PDB entry 7A5S | electron microscopy, 3.90 A resolution | chains B and I of the 6 polymer chains in the assembly

# Chain B
Protein: Spike glycoprotein
Organism: Severe acute respiratory syndrome coronavirus 2
UniProtKB: P0DTC2 (SPIKE_SARS2); numbering as in UniProt (aligned over 1-1208)
Chain sequence (1287 residues; numbered -30 to 1256; the number before each row is that of its first residue; numbers below 1 keep their minus sign (Met-30 is residue -30)):
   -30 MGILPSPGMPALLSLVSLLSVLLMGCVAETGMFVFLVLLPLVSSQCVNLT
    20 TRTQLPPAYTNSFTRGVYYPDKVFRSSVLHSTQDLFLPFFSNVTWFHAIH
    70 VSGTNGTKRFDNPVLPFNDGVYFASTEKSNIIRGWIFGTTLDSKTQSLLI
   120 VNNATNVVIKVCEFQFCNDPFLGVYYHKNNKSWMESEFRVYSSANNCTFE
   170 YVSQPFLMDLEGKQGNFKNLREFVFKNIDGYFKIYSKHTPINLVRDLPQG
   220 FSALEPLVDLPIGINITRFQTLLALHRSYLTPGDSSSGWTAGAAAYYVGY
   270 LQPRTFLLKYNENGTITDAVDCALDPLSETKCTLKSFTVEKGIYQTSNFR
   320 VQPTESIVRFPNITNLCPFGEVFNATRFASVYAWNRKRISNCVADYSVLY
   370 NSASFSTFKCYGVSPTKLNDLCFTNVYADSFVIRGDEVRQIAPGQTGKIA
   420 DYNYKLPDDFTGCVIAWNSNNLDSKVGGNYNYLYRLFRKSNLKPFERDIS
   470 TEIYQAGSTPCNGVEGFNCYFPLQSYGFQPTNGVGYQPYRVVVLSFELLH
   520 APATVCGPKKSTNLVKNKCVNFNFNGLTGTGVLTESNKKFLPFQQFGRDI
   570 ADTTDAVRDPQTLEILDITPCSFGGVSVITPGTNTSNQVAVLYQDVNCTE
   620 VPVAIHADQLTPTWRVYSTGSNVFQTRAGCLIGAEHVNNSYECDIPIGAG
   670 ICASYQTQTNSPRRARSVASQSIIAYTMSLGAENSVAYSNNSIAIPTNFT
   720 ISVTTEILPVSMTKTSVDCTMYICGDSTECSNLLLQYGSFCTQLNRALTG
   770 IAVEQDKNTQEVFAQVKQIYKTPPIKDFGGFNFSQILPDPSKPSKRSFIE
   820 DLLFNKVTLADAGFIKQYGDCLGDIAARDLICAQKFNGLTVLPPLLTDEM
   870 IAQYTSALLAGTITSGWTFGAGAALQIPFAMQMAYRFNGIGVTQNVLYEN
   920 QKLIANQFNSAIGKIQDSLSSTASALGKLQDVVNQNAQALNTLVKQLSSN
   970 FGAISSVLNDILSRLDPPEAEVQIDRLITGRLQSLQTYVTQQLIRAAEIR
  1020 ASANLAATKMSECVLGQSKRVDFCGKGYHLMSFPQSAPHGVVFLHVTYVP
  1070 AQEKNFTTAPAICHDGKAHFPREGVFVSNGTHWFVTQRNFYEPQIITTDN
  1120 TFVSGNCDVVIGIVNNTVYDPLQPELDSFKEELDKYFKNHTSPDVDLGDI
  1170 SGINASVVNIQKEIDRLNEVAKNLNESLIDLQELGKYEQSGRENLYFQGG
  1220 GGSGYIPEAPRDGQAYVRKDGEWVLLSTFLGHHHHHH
Not modelled in the structure: -30 to 32, 71-75, 618-632, 677-1256
Differences from the reference sequence: initiating methionine (-30); expression tag (-29 to 0, 1209-1256); engineered mutation Pro986 (Lys in P0DTC2), Pro987 (Val in P0DTC2)
Disulfides: Cys131-Cys166, Cys291-Cys301, Cys336-Cys361, Cys379-Cys432, Cys391-Cys525, Cys480-Cys488, Cys538-Cys590, Cys617-Cys649, Cys662-Cys671
Covalent attachments: N-acetylglucosamine (NAG) linked to Asn343
What the authors report for this chain:
  - specificity-determining residues: Ala372, Pro384 (proposed by the authors, not directly observed)

# Chain I
Protein: CR3022 Fab Heavy Chain
Organism: Homo sapiens
Notes: antibody fragment or engineered binder
Chain sequence (256 residues; row label = number of the first residue in the row; numbers below 1 keep their minus sign (Met-18 is residue -18)):
   -18 MDWTWRVFCLLAVAPGAHSQMQLVQSGTEVKKPGESLKISCKGSGYGFIT
    32 YWIGWVRQMPGKGLEWMGIIYPGDSETRYSPSFQGQVTISADKSINTAYL
    82 QWSSLKASDTAIYYCAGGSGISTPMDVWGQGTTVTVASTKGPSVFPLAPS
   132 SKSTSGGTAALGCLVKDYFPEPVTVSWNSGALTSGVHTFPAVLQSSGLYS
   182 LSSVVTVPSSSLGTQTYICNVNHKPSNTKVDKKVEPKSCGSENLYFQSAG
   232 HHHHHH
Not modelled in the structure: -18 to 0, 221-237
Disulfides: Cys22-Cys96, Cys144-Cys200

# Chain B / chain I interface
Residue-residue contacts - 18 pairs, chain B then chain I:
  Leu368(B) with Ile30(I)
  Tyr369(B) with Tyr27(I)
  Asn370(B) with Ile30(I)
  Phe377(B) with Ile30(I); Thr31(I), hydrogen bond (backbone-side chain); Tyr52(I), hydrogen bond (backbone-side chain)
  Lys378(B) with Thr31(I), hydrogen bond (backbone-side chain); Trp33(I); Asp55(I), salt bridge
  Cys379(B) with Gly101(I); Ile102(I)
  Tyr380(B) with Ile102(I)
  Gly381(B) with Ile102(I), hydrogen bond (backbone-backbone)
  Ser383(B) with Thr104(I), hydrogen bond
  Pro384(B) with Ser100(I)
  Thr385(B) with Tyr32(I); Ser100(I)
  Arg408(B) with Asp55(I), salt bridge
Also at the interface, not in a pair above, chain B (16 interface residues in all): Phe374, Thr376, Val382, Lys386
Also at the interface, not in a pair above, chain I (13 interface residues in all): Gly28, Ser103

# Overview
The interface between chain B and chain I involves 16 residues on one side and 13 on the other, with 5
hydrogen bonds and 2 salt bridges. Among the polar pairs are Lys378(B)-Asp55(I), Arg408(B)-Asp55(I) and
Phe377(B)-Thr31(I). N-acetylglucosamine is covalently linked to Asn343(B). The paper reports specificity
determinants Ala372(B) and Pro384(B).
Chain B is Spike glycoprotein (Severe acute respiratory syndrome coronavirus 2) and chain I is CR3022 Fab
Heavy Chain (Homo sapiens); the structure, Complex of SARS-CoV-2 spike and CR3022 Fab (Homogeneous
Refinement), was determined by electron microscopy together with 7A5R from the same study.
